PDB entry 8PWH | electron microscopy, 3.17 A resolution | chains C and D of the 5 polymer chains in the assembly

Chain C:
Name: Pertuzumab Fab light chain
Source organism: Homo sapiens
Notes: antibody fragment or engineered binder
Sequence (214 residues; row label = number of the first residue in the row):
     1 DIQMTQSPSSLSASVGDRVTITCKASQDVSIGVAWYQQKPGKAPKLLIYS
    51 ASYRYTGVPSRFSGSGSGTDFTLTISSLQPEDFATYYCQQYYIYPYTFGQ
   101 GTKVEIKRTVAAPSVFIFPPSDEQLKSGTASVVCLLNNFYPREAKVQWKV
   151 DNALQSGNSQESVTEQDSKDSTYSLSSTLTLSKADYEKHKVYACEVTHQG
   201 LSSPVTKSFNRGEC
Cystine bridges: Cys23-Cys88, Cys134-Cys194

Chain D:
Name: Pertuzumab Fab heavy chain
Source organism: Homo sapiens
Notes: antibody fragment or engineered binder
Sequence (222 residues; numbered 1 to 216 plus 6 insertion-coded residues; the number before each row is that of its first residue; a row labelled like 82A-82C holds insertion residues (82A, then the next letters in order)):
     1 EVQLVESGGGLVQPGGSLRLSCAASGFTFTDYTMDWVRQAPGKGLEWVAD
    51 VN
   52A P
    53 NSGGSIYNQRFKGRFTLSVDRSKNTLYLQM
82A-82C NSL
    83 RAEDTAVYYCARNLGPS
99A-99B FY
   100 FDYWGQGTLVTVSSASTKGPSVFPLAPSSKSTSGGTAALGCLVKDYFPEP
   150 VTVSWNSGALTSGVHTFPAVLQSSGLYSLSSVVTVPSSSLGTQTYICNVN
   200 HKPSNTKVDKKVEPKSC
Cystine bridges: Cys22-Cys92, Cys140-Cys196

How chain C and chain D interact:
Disulfides between the chains: Cys214(C)-Cys216(D)
Residue-residue contacts (65):
  Tyr36(C) - Tyr99B(D)
  Tyr36(C) - Phe100(D)  hydrogen bond (side chain-backbone)
  Tyr36(C) - Trp103(D)  hydrophobic
  Gln38(C) - Gln39(D)  hydrogen bond
  Ala43(C) - Trp103(D)  hydrophobic
  Ala43(C) - Gly104(D)
  Pro44(C) - Trp103(D)  hydrogen bond (backbone-side chain)
  Leu46(C) - Leu96(D)  hydrophobic
  Leu46(C) - Phe100(D)
  Tyr55(C) - Leu96(D)  hydrophobic
  Tyr55(C) - Asp101(D)  hydrogen bond
  Tyr87(C) - Gln39(D)
  Gln89(C) - Phe99A(D)  hydrogen bond (side chain-backbone)
  Tyr91(C) - Ser99(D)
  Tyr91(C) - Phe99A(D)
  Tyr91(C) - Tyr99B(D)  hydrophobic
  Tyr94(C) - Tyr59(D)  hydrogen bond (side chain-backbone)
  Tyr94(C) - Asn60(D)
  Tyr94(C) - Gln61(D)  hydrogen bond
  Pro95(C) - Trp47(D)
  Pro95(C) - Asn60(D)
  Tyr96(C) - Phe99A(D)
  Phe98(C) - Leu45(D)  hydrophobic
  Phe98(C) - Glu46(D)
  Phe116(C) - Ser130(D)
  Phe116(C) - Ser132(D)
  Phe116(C) - Ala137(D)  hydrophobic
  Phe118(C) - Leu124(D)
  Phe118(C) - Ala125(D)
  Phe118(C) - Ala137(D)
  Ser121(C) - Phe122(D)
  Ser121(C) - Pro123(D)  hydrogen bond (side chain-backbone)
  Glu123(C) - Val121(D)
  Glu123(C) - Phe122(D)
  Glu123(C) - Pro123(D)
  Glu123(C) - Lys209(D)  salt bridge
  Gln124(C) - Phe122(D)
  Gln124(C) - Leu141(D)
  Gln124(C) - Lys143(D)
  Ser127(C) - Phe122(D)
  Ser131(C) - Lys143(D)
  Val133(C) - Leu124(D)  hydrophobic
  Leu135(C) - Phe166(D)  hydrophobic
  Leu135(C) - Val181(D)  hydrophobic
  Asn137(C) - His164(D)  hydrogen bond
  Asn137(C) - Thr183(D)
  Gln160(C) - Val169(D)
  Ser162(C) - Phe166(D)
  Ser162(C) - Val169(D)
  Val163(C) - Pro167(D)
  Thr164(C) - Phe166(D)
  Asp167(C) - His164(D)
  Ser174(C) - His164(D)  hydrogen bond
  Leu175(C) - Phe166(D)
  Ser176(C) - Phe166(D)
  Asn210(C) - Ser127(D)  hydrogen bond
  Asn210(C) - Lys129(D)
  Asn210(C) - Ser130(D)
  Glu213(C) - Ser127(D)
  Glu213(C) - Lys129(D)  salt bridge
  Glu213(C) - Ser215(D)
  Glu213(C) - Cys216(D)
  Cys214(C) - Ser127(D)  hydrogen bond
  Cys214(C) - Lys214(D)
  Cys214(C) - Cys216(D)  disulfide
Interface residues without a listed pair, chain C (42 interface residues in all): Ala34, Lys42, Tyr49, Val115, Ile117, Asn138, Thr178, Lys207
Interface residues without a listed pair, chain D (44 interface residues in all): Tyr91, Pro126, Ser128, Thr131, Thr135, Leu138, Ser179

In short:
Chain C and chain D form an interface of 42 and 44 residues respectively, with 1 disulfide bond, 12 hydrogen
bonds and 2 salt bridges. Polar contacts include Glu123(C)-Lys209(D), Glu213(C)-Lys129(D) and
Tyr36(C)-Phe100(D).
Chain C is Pertuzumab Fab light chain and chain D is Pertuzumab Fab heavy chain, both from Homo sapiens; the
structure, Atomic structure and conformational variability of the HER2-Trastuzumab-Pertuzumab complex, was
determined by electron microscopy, deposited together with 8Q6J.
